Entry 2C9N (X-ray diffraction, 3.30 A resolution); this record covers chains A and Z of the 4 polymer chains in the assembly.

[Chain A]
Molecule: 11-nt DNA strand
Sequence (11 nucleotides; each row starts with the number of its first residue):
     4 CACTGACTCA T

[Chain Z]
Name: BZLF1 trans-activator protein
Source organism: Human herpesvirus 4
Notes: fragment: dna-binding and dimerization domain, residues 175-236
Reference sequence: P03206 (BZLF1_EBV); residue numbers follow UniProt; this construct covers 175-236
Amino-acid sequence (63 residues; numbered 174 to 236; the number before each row is that of its first residue):
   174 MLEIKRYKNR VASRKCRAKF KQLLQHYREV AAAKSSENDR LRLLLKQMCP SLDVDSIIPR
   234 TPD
Disordered / not traced: 174-177
Curated features (UniProtKB/Swiss-Prot):
  - region: Lys-178 to Gln-195 (Basic motif), Leu-196 to Asp-228 (Leucine-zipper), Ser-229 to Asp-236 (Accessory activation domain)
  - site: Ser-186 (Recognition of methylation, required for disruption of latency), Arg-190 (Recognition of methylation)
  - modified residue: Ser-186 (Phosphoserine)

[How chain A and chain Z interact]
Pairs across the interface (8):
  DC6(A) / Asn-182(Z)  base contact
  DC6(A) / Lys-188(Z)  salt bridge to the phosphate
  DT7(A) / Asn-182(Z)  hydrogen bond to the base
  DT7(A) / Ala-185(Z)  base contact
  DT7(A) / Ser-186(Z)  base contact
  DT7(A) / Cys-189(Z)  hydrogen bond to the phosphate
  DT7(A) / Lys-192(Z)  salt bridge to the phosphate
  DA9(A) / Arg-190(Z)  base contact
Interface residues without a listed pair, chain A (5 interface residues in all): DA5, DC10
Interface residues without a listed pair, chain Z (8 interface residues in all): Lys-181

[Summary]
The interface between chain A and chain Z involves 5 residues on one side and 8 on the other; the contacts
include 2 hydrogen bonds and 2 salt bridges. Among the polar pairs are DT7(A)/Asn-182(Z), DT7(A)/Cys-189(Z)
and DC6(A)/Lys-188(Z).
Here chain A is an 11-nt DNA strand and chain Z is BZLF1 trans-activator protein (Human herpesvirus 4). Entry
2C9N (Structure of the Epstein-Barr virus ZEBRA protein at approximately 3. 5 Angstrom resolution) was
determined by X-ray diffraction, deposited together with 2C9L.
